8DFL - chains A and D of the 8 polymer chains in the assembly; structure by electron microscopy, 3.25 A resolution.

[Chain A (and D)]
Molecule: Potassium voltage-gated channel subfamily A member 3, Green fluorescent protein fusion
Source organism: Homo sapiens
Notes: chain D of this document is another copy of the same molecule, construct and numbering; everything in this record applies to it too
UniProtKB: chimeric construct of P22001, P42212: residues 1-575 from P22001 (KCNA3_HUMAN) positions 1-575 (same numbers); residues 590-826 from P42212 positions 2-238 (UniProt number = residue number - 588)
Amino-acid sequence (856 residues; each row starts with the number of its first residue):
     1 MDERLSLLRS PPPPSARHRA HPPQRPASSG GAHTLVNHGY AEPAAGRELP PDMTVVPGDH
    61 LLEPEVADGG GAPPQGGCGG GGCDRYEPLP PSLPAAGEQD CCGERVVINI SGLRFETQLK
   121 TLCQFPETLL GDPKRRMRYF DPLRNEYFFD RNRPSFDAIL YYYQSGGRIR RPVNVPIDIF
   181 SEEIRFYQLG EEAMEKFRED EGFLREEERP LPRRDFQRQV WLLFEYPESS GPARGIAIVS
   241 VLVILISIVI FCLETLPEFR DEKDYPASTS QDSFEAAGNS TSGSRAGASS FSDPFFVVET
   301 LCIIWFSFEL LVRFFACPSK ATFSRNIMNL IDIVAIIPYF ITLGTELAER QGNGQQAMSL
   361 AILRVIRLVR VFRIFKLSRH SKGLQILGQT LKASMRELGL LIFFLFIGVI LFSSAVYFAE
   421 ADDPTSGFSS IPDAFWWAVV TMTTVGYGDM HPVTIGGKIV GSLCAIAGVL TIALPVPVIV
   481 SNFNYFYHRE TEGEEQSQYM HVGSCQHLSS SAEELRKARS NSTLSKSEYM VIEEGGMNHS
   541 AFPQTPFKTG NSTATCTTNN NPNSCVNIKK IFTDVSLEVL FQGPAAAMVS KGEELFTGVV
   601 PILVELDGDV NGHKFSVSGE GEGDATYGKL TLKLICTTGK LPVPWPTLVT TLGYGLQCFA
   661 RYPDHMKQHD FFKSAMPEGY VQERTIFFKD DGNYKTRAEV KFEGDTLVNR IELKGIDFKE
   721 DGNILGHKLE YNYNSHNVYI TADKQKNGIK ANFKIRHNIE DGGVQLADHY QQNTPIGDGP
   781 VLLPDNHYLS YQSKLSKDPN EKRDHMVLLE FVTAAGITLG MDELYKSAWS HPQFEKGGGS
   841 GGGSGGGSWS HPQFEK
Unresolved in the structure: 1-102, 270-286, 349-358, 492-856
Construct notes: linker (576-589); conflict Leu634 (Phe46 in P42212), Leu652 (Phe64 in P42212), Gly653 (Ser65 in P42212), Leu656 (Val68 in P42212), Ala660 (Ser72 in P42212), Thr741 (Met153 in P42212), Ala751 (Val163 in P42212), Gly763 (Ser175 in P42212), Tyr791 (Thr203 in P42212), Lys794 (Ala206 in P42212), Leu819 (His231 in P42212); expression tag (827-856)
Bound ions: K+ site 1: Thr444 (shared with 1 residue of chain B; 1 residue of chain C; Thr444(D) of chain D); K+ site 2: Val445 (shared with 1 residue of chain B; 1 residue of chain C; Val445(D) of chain D)
Swiss-Prot annotation at these positions:
  - modified residue: Tyr654 (Z: -2,3-didehydrotyrosine)
What the authors report for this chain:
  - conformationally variable residues (side-chain flip): Tyr447, Asp449
  - specificity-determining residues: Gly427, His451 (by similarity / conservation)

[How chain A and chain D interact]
Pairs across the interface (55):
  Ser111(A) - Glu116(D)
  Ser111(A) - Gln164(D)
  Gly112(A) - Arg114(D)
  Gly112(A) - Glu116(D)
  Arg144(A) - Arg105(D)
  Phe148(A) - Arg105(D)
  Phe148(A) - Glu116(D)
  Asp150(A) - Thr117(D)  hydrogen bond
  Asp150(A) - Gln118(D)  hydrogen bond (side chain-backbone)
  Asp150(A) - Gln164(D)
  Arg151(A) - Gln164(D)
  Arg153(A) - Arg114(D)
  Arg153(A) - Phe115(D)
  Arg153(A) - Asp157(D)  salt bridge
  Asn174(A) - Val173(D)
  Asp178(A) - Arg170(D)  salt bridge
  Ile179(A) - Tyr161(D)
  Glu182(A) - Arg168(D)  salt bridge
  Phe251(A) - Ser414(D)
  Cys252(A) - Pro432(D)
  Thr255(A) - Tyr417(D)  hydrogen bond
  Thr255(A) - Ser430(D)
  Thr255(A) - Ile431(D)
  Thr255(A) - Pro432(D)
  Leu256(A) - Ser430(D)
  Leu256(A) - Pro432(D)
  Pro257(A) - Ser430(D)
  Arg364(A) - Asp422(D)  salt bridge
  Arg367(A) - Phe418(D)
  Leu368(A) - Ser414(D)
  Leu368(A) - Phe418(D)  hydrophobic
  Val371(A) - Ser414(D)
  Ile374(A) - Ile407(D)  hydrophobic
  Ser381(A) - Phe403(D)
  Gly383(A) - Leu400(D)
  Gly383(A) - Phe404(D)
  Leu384(A) - Phe403(D)  hydrophobic
  Leu387(A) - Leu474(D)  hydrophobic
  Leu398(A) - Leu470(D)  hydrophobic
  Leu405(A) - Ile466(D)  hydrophobic
  Trp436(A) - His451(D)
  Trp436(A) - Lys458(D)
  Val439(A) - Ser462(D)
  Thr443(A) - Thr444(D)
  Thr444(A) - Thr444(D)
  Val445(A) - Thr441(D)
  Val445(A) - Thr444(D)
  Val445(A) - Val445(D)
  Val445(A) - Gly446(D)
  Ile479(A) - Leu470(D)  hydrophobic
  Val480(A) - Leu474(D)  hydrophobic
  Phe483(A) - Leu474(D)
  Tyr487(A) - Arg396(D)
  Tyr487(A) - Glu397(D)  hydrogen bond
  Tyr487(A) - Leu400(D)  hydrophobic
Other interface residues (no listed pair), chain A (44 interface residues in all): Asn109, Arg114, Asn152, Pro176, Phe375, Lys382, Leu401, Tyr447
Other interface residues (no listed pair), chain D (47 interface residues in all): Leu113, Thr121, Phe406, Leu411, Ala415, Ser429, Phe435, Tyr447, Pro452, Gly461, Ala465, Ala473

[Overview]
44 residues of chain A face 47 of chain D across their interface; the contacts include 4 hydrogen bonds and 4
salt bridges. Among the polar pairs are Arg153(A)-Asp157(D), Asp178(A)-Arg170(D) and Glu182(A)-Arg168(D). The
paper reports specificity determinants Gly427(A) and His451(A); conformational variability at Tyr447(A) and
Asp449(A).
Both chains are Potassium voltage-gated channel subfamily A member 3, Green fluorescent protein fusion (Homo
sapiens). Entry 8DFL (Structure of human Kv1.3 with A0194009G09 nanobodies (alternate conformation)) was
determined by electron microscopy, deposited together with 7SSV, 7SSX, 7SSY and 7SSZ.
